PDB entry 3CWB | X-ray diffraction, 3.51 A resolution | chains N and V of the 20 polymer chains in the assembly

== Chain N ==
Molecule: Mitochondrial ubiquinol-cytochrome-C reductase complex core protein I
Source organism: Gallus gallus
Chain sequence (446 residues; row label = number of the first residue in the row):
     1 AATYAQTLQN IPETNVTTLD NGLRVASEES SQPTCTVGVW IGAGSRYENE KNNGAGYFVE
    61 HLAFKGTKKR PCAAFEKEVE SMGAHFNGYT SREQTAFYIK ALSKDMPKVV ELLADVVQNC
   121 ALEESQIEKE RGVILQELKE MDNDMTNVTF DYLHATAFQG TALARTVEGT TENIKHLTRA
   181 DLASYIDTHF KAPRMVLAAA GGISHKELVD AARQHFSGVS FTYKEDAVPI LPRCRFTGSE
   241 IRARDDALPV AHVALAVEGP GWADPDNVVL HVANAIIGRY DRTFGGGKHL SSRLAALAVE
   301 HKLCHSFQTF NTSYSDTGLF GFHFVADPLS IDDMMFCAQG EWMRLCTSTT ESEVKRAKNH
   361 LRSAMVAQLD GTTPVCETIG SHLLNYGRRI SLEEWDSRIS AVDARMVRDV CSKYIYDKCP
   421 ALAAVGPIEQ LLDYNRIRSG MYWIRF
Disordered / not traced: 1-2, 445-446

== Chain V ==
Molecule: MITOCHONDRIAL UBIQUINOL-CYTOCHROME C REDUCTASE IRON-SULFUR SUBUNIT, leader sequence
Source organism: Gallus gallus
UniProt: Q5ZLR5 (Q5ZLR5_CHICK); residues 47-78 here correspond to UniProt positions 45-76 (UniProt number = residue number - 2)
Chain sequence (52 residues; row label = number of the first residue in the row; note: 7 numbers in that range are skipped by the numbering (no residue carries them; nothing is unmodelled there); X marks 20 residues of unknown identity (built as UNK)):
    20 XXX
    24 XX
    28 XXXXXXXXXX XXXXX
    47 RPLLCRESMS GRSARRDLVA GISLNAPASV RY
Disordered / not traced: 41-42, 78

== Interface between chain N and chain V ==
Contacting residue pairs (19; chain N residue first):
  Val133(N) with Glu53(V)
  Gln136(N) with Leu50(V); Cys51(V)
  Glu137(N) with Glu53(V)
  Glu140(N) with Pro48(V); Leu49(V); Leu50(V), hydrogen bond (side chain-backbone); Cys51(V); Ser54(V), hydrogen bond
  Asn143(N) with Arg47(V); Pro48(V)
  Asp281(N) with Pro73(V)
  Thr283(N) with Pro73(V); Ala74(V), hydrogen bond (side chain-backbone)
  Phe284(N) with Asn71(V); Ala72(V)
  Gly285(N) with Ser69(V), hydrogen bond (backbone-backbone); Leu70(V)
  Gly286(N) with Leu70(V), hydrogen bond (backbone-backbone)
Also at the interface, not in a pair above, chain N (26 interface residues in all): Trp262, His271, Asn274, Ala275, Gly278, Arg279, Arg282, His305, Ser306, Thr309, Asn311, His360, Leu361, Ala364, Gln368, Tyr386
Also at the interface, not in a pair above, chain V (14 interface residues in all): Ile68

== In short ==
Chain N and chain V form an interface of 26 and 14 residues respectively, with 5 hydrogen bonds. Polar
contacts include Glu140(N)-Leu50(V), Glu140(N)-Ser54(V) and Thr283(N)-Ala74(V).
Chain N is Mitochondrial ubiquinol-cytochrome-C reductase complex core protein I and chain V is MITOCHONDRIAL
UBIQUINOL-CYTOCHROME C REDUCTASE IRON-SULFUR SUBUNIT, leader sequence, both from Gallus gallus; the structure,
Chicken Cytochrome BC1 Complex inhibited by an iodinated analogue of the polyketide Crocacin-D, was determined
by X-ray diffraction.
